PDB entry 8GAN | electron microscopy, 3.26 A resolution | chains C and K of the 16 polymer chains in the assembly

# Chain C
Molecule: Cas7
Organism: Neisseria lactamica
UniProtKB: A0A378VEU0 (A0A378VEU0_NEILA); numbering as in UniProt (aligned over 2-283)
Sequence (283 residues; numbered 2 to 284; the number before each row is that of its first residue):
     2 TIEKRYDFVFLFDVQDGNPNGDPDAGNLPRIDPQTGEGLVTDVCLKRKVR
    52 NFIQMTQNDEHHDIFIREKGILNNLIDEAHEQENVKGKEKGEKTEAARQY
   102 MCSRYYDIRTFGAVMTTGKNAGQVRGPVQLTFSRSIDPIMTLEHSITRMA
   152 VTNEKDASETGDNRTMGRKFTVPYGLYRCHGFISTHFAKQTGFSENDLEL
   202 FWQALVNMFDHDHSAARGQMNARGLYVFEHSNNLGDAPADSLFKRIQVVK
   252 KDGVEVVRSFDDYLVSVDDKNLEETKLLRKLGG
Sequence notes: expression tag (284)

# Chain K
Molecule: crRNA
Sequence (43 nucleotides; each row starts with the number of its first residue):
     1 GUUGAAACAGGGUCAGCUUGCCGUAGGUGGCAUCGCCCUCGUC

# Chain C / chain K interface
Pairs across the interface (54; chain C residue first):
  Asn19(C) with C22(K), phosphate contact
  Pro20(C) with C22(K), phosphate contact
  Asn21(C) with C21(K), hydrogen bond to the phosphate
  Gly22(C) with C21(K), sugar contact; C22(K), hydrogen bond to the phosphate
  Pro24(C) with C21(K), base contact
  Gly27(C) with C21(K), base contact
  Asn28(C) with C21(K), sugar contact
  Arg31(C) with C21(K), salt bridge to the phosphate
  Thr42(C) with C21(K), hydrogen bond to the phosphate
  Val44(C) with U18(K), sugar contact; U19(K), phosphate contact; G20(K), phosphate contact; C21(K), phosphate contact
  Cys45(C) with G20(K), sugar contact
  Lys47(C) with U19(K), salt bridge to the phosphate
  Arg48(C) with G20(K), salt bridge to the phosphate
  Arg51(C) with U19(K), salt bridge to the phosphate; G20(K), salt bridge to the phosphate
  Arg68(C) with G20(K), hydrogen bond to the base
  Phe112(C) with U18(K), phosphate contact; U19(K), phosphate contact
  Gly113(C) with U18(K), phosphate contact
  Val115(C) with U18(K), base contact
  Gln124(C) with C17(K), hydrogen bond to the sugar
  Val125(C) with C17(K), hydrogen bond to the sugar; U18(K), phosphate contact
  Arg126(C) with C14(K), base contact; C17(K), phosphate contact; U18(K), phosphate contact
  Gly127(C) with U18(K), phosphate contact
  Gln130(C) with U18(K), hydrogen bond to the phosphate
  Ile147(C) with A25(K), base contact; G27(K), phosphate contact
  Thr148(C) with A25(K), hydrogen bond to the sugar; G26(K), sugar contact; G27(K), hydrogen bond to the phosphate
  Arg149(C) with A25(K), phosphate contact; G26(K), phosphate contact
  Met150(C) with G26(K), hydrogen bond to the phosphate
  Arg165(C) with G26(K), hydrogen bond to the base; G27(K), base contact; U28(K), hydrogen bond to the base
  Thr166(C) with A25(K), base contact
  Met167(C) with A25(K), base contact; G27(K), hydrogen bond to the base
  Arg169(C) with A25(K), base contact
  Lys170(C) with A25(K), base contact
  Ser215(C) with G23(K), hydrogen bond to the phosphate; U24(K), phosphate contact
  Ala216(C) with U24(K), sugar contact
  Arg218(C) with G20(K), hydrogen bond to the sugar; C22(K), salt bridge to the phosphate; G23(K), salt bridge to the phosphate
Also at the interface, not in a pair above, chain C (39 interface residues in all): Asp23, Asn52, Asp108, Ala217

# In short
Chain C and chain K form an interface of 39 and 13 residues respectively, with 15 hydrogen bonds and 7 salt
bridges. Polar pairs include Arg68(C)-G20(K), Arg165(C)-G26(K) and Arg165(C)-U28(K).
Chain C is Cas7 (Neisseria lactamica) and chain K is crRNA; the structure, Exploiting Activation and
Inactivation Mechanisms in Type I-C CRISPR-Cas3 for Genome Editing Applications, was determined by electron
microscopy (same publication as 8G9S, 8G9T, 8G9U, 8GAF and 8GAM).
